Entry 8VML (electron microscopy, 3.50 A resolution); this record covers chains A and N of the 7 polymer chains in the assembly.

Chain A:
Protein: SUZ12
Source organism: Homo sapiens
Reference sequence: Q15022 (SUZ12_HUMAN); numbering as in UniProt (aligned over 1-739)
Amino-acid sequence (739 residues; each row starts with the number of its first residue):
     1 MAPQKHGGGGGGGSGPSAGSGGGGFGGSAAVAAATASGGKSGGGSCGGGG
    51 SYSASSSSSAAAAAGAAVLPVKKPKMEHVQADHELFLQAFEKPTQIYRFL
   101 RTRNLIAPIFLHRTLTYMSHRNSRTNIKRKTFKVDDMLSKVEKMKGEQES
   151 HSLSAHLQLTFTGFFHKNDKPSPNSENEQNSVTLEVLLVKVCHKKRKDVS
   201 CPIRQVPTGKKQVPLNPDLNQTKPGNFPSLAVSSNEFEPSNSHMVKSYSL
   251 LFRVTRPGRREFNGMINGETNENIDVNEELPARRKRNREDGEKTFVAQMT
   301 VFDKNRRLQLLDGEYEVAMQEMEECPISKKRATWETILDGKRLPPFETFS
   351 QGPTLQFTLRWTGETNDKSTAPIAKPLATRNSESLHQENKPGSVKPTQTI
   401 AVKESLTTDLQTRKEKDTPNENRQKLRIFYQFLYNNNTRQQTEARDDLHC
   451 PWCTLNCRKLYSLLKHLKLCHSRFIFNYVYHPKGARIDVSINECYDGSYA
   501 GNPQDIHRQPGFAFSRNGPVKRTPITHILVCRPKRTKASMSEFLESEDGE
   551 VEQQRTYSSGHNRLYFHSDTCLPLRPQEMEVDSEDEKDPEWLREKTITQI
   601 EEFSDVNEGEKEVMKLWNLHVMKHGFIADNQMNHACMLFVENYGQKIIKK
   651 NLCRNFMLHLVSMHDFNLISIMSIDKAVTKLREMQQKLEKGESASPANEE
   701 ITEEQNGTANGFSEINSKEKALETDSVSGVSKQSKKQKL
Disordered / not traced: 1-80, 153-155, 168-181, 224-227, 255-294, 323-350, 363-425, 545-555, 683-739

Chain N:
Protein: RBAP48
Source organism: Homo sapiens
Reference sequence: Q09028 (RBBP4_HUMAN); residue numbers follow UniProt; this construct covers 1-425
Amino-acid sequence (425 residues; row label = number of the first residue in the row):
     1 MADKEAAFDDAVEERVINEEYKIWKKNTPFLYDLVMTHALEWPSLTAQWL
    51 PDVTRPEGKDFSIHRLVLGTHTSDEQNHLVIASVQLPNDDAQFDASHYDS
   101 EKGEFGGFGSVSGKIEIEIKINHEGEVNRARYMPQNPCIIATKTPSSDVL
   151 VFDYTKHPSKPDPSGECNPDLRLRGHQKEGYGLSWNPNLSGHLLSASDDH
   201 TICLWDISAVPKEGKVVDAKTIFTGHTAVVEDVSWHLLHESLFGSVADDQ
   251 KLMIWDTRSNNTSKPSHSVDAHTAEVNCLSFNPYSEFILATGSADKTVAL
   301 WDLRNLKLKLHSFESHKDEIFQVQWSPHNETILASSGTDRRLNVWDLSKI
   351 GEEQSPEDAEDGPPELLFIHGGHTAKISDFSWNPNEPWVICSVSEDNIMQ
   401 VWQMAENIYNDEDPEGSVDPEGQGS
Disordered / not traced: 1-3, 94-105, 411-425
Curated features (UniProtKB/Swiss-Prot):
  - modified residue: Ala2 (N-acetylalanine), Lys4 (N6-acetyllysine), Ser110 (Phosphoserine), Lys160 (N6-acetyllysine), Ser355 (Phosphoserine)
  - cross-link (Glycyl lysine isopeptide (Lys-Gly)): Lys4 (interchain with G-Cter in SUMO2), Lys160 (interchain with G-Cter in SUMO2)
  - mutagenesis: Val35 (V35A: Loss of interaction with ARMC12), Pro43 (P43A: Loss of interaction with ZNF827 and loss of localization to telomeres; when associated with A-73), Ser73 (S73A: Loss of interaction with ZNF827 and loss of localization to telomeres; when associated with A-43), Glu126 to Asn128 (Loss of interaction with ZNF827), Glu126 (E126A: Loss of interaction with ZNF827 and loss of localization to telomeres; when associated with A-128 and A-179), Asn128 (N128A: Loss of interaction with ZNF827 and loss of localization to telomeres; when associated with A-126 and A-179), Glu179 (E179A: Loss of interaction with ZNF827 and loss of localization to telomeres; when associated with A-126 and A-128), Tyr181 (Y181A: Loss of interaction with ZNF827 and loss of localization to telomeres), Glu231 (E231A: Decreased interaction with ZNF827; when associated with A-277), Asn277 (N277A: Decreased interaction with ZNF827; when associated with A-231), Glu395 (E395A: Decreased interaction with ZNF827)

Interface between chain A and chain N:
Residue-residue contacts (106):
  Phe99(A) with Val16(N), hydrophobic
  Leu100(A) with Glu20(N)
  Arg103(A) with Glu13(N), salt bridge; Val16(N); Glu20(N), salt bridge; Arg340(N)
  Asn104(A) with Glu20(N)
  Ala107(A) with Arg341(N)
  Pro108(A) with Arg341(N), hydrogen bond (backbone-side chain)
  Ile109(A) with Arg341(N); Ile369(N)
  Phe110(A) with Ile369(N), hydrophobic
  Leu111(A) with Asp361(N); Phe368(N), hydrophobic; Ile369(N), hydrophobic
  His112(A) with Asp361(N), hydrogen bond (backbone-side chain)
  Arg113(A) with Gln354(N); Asp358(N), salt bridge; Asp361(N), salt bridge; Gly362(N), hydrogen bond (side chain-backbone); Pro363(N), hydrogen bond (side chain-backbone); Leu366(N), hydrogen bond (side chain-backbone)
  Thr114(A) with Phe368(N); Ile408(N)
  Leu115(A) with Asn27(N); Leu31(N), hydrophobic
  Thr116(A) with Phe30(N)
  Arg121(A) with Asp361(N), salt bridge
  Asn122(A) with Asp358(N)
  Ser123(A) with Asp358(N)
  Arg124(A) with Lys349(N); Glu352(N), salt bridge; Glu353(N); Gln354(N); Asp358(N), salt bridge; Pro364(N), hydrogen bond (side chain-backbone)
  Thr125(A) with Lys349(N)
  Asn126(A) with Tyr409(N); Asn410(N)
  Lys130(A) with Ser348(N)
  Phe132(A) with Asn282(N); Glu330(N); Thr331(N); Leu347(N), hydrophobic
  His193(A) with Thr273(N)
  Lys195(A) with Gln250(N); Glu275(N), salt bridge
  Arg196(A) with Glu231(N), salt bridge; Asp248(N), salt bridge; Glu275(N); Asn277(N), hydrogen bond; Glu319(N), salt bridge; Phe321(N)
  His243(A) with Gln250(N), hydrogen bond; Asp270(N), salt bridge; His272(N); Thr273(N)
  Asn456(A) with Glu357(N), hydrogen bond
  Arg458(A) with Glu357(N), salt bridge
  Lys465(A) with Phe30(N)
  Leu469(A) with Lys26(N); Asn27(N); Phe30(N), hydrophobic
  Cys470(A) with Ile23(N); Asn27(N), hydrogen bond
  Arg473(A) with Glu19(N), salt bridge
  Tyr495(A) with Glu19(N)
  Gly497(A) with Lys22(N)
  Ser498(A) with Asn18(N); Lys22(N), hydrogen bond (backbone-side chain)
  Ala500(A) with Asn18(N); Lys22(N)
  Arg516(A) with Glu14(N), salt bridge
  Pro519(A) with His71(N)
  Val520(A) with Glu41(N); Trp42(N); Asn397(N), hydrogen bond (backbone-side chain)
  Lys521(A) with Glu41(N); Trp42(N); Glu75(N), salt bridge
  Arg522(A) with Ala39(N); Leu40(N); Glu41(N); Ile398(N)
  Pro524(A) with Ala39(N)
  Ile525(A) with His38(N), hydrogen bond (backbone-side chain); Ala39(N), hydrogen bond (backbone-backbone)
  Thr526(A) with Thr37(N); His38(N), hydrogen bond
  His527(A) with Thr37(N), hydrogen bond (backbone-backbone)
  Ile528(A) with Val35(N); Lys114(N)
  Leu529(A) with Val35(N)
  Val530(A) with Tyr32(N); Asp33(N); Leu34(N); Val35(N), hydrogen bond (backbone-backbone)
  Cys531(A) with Asp33(N)
  Arg532(A) with Gln92(N); Phe93(N)
  Pro533(A) with Asp33(N)
  Arg535(A) with Pro29(N); Tyr32(N), hydrogen bond (side chain-backbone); Asp33(N), salt bridge
  Tyr557(A) with Gly107(N); Lys114(N)
Also at the interface, not in a pair above, chain A (63 interface residues in all): Ile106, Tyr117, Lys128, Lys133, Asp135, Asp136, Ser472, Asp496, Tyr499, Phe514
Also at the interface, not in a pair above, chain N (87 interface residues in all): Trp24, Lys25, Met36, Pro43, Ser73, Phe108, Ser285, Ile288, Ala294, Asp302, Arg304, Lys317, Trp325, Ile350, Ser355, Glu360, Leu367, His370, Gly371, Thr374, Asp396, Ala405, Asn407

Overview:
63 residues of chain A and 87 residues of chain N are in contact; the contacts include 18 hydrogen bonds and
17 salt bridges. Polar pairs include Arg103(A)-Glu13(N), Arg103(A)-Glu20(N) and Arg113(A)-Asp358(N). UniProt
lists 11 mutagenesis sites on chain N.
Here chain A is SUZ12 and chain N is RBAP48, both from Homo sapiens. Entry 8VML (PRC2_AJ1-450 bound to
H3K4me3) was determined by electron microscopy, deposited together with 8VMI, 8VMJ, 8VMN, 8VNV, 8VNZ, 8VO0 and
8VOB.
